PDB entry 5MLS | X-ray diffraction, 1.62 A resolution | chains H and D of the 3 polymer chains in the assembly

== Chain H ==
Molecule: Thrombin heavy chain
Source organism: Homo sapiens
Notes: EC 3.4.21.5
Reference sequence: P00734 (THRB_HUMAN); the construct lacks a stretch of the UniProt sequence and is renumbered around it, so the offset changes along the chain: 16-36 = UniProt 364-384; 37-60 = UniProt 386-409; 61-77 = UniProt 419-435; 78-97 = UniProt 437-456; 7 more segments
Amino-acid sequence (259 residues; row label = number of the first residue in the row; note: 3 numbers in that range are skipped by the numbering (no residue carries them; nothing is unmodelled there); a row labelled like 60A-60I holds insertion residues (60A, then the next letters in order)):
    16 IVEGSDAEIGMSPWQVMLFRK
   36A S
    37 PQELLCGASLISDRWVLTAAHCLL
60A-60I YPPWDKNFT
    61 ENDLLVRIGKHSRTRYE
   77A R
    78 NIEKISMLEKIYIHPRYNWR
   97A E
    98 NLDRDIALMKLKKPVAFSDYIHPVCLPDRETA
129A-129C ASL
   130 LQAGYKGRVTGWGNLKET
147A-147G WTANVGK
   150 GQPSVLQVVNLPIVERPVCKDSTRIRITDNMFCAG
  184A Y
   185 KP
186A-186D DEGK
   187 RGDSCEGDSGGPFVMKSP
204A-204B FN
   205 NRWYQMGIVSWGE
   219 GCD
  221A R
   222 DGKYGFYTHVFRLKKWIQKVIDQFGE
Unresolved in the structure: 147A-147G, 246-247
Differences from the reference sequence: engineered mutation Ser190 (Ala563 in P00734)
UniProt features mapped onto this chain:
  - region: Ala183 to Val200 (High affinity receptor-binding region which is also known as the TP508 peptide)
  - active site (Charge relay system): His57, Asp102, Ser195
  - glycosylation: Asn60G (N-linked (GlcNAc...) (complex) asparagine)
Disulfides: Cys42-Cys58, Cys168-Cys182, Cys191-Cys220
Ion coordination: Na+ site 1: Lys169, Thr172, Phe204A; Na+ site 2: Arg221A, Lys224
Residues lining bound ligands: 22U (D-phenylalanyl-N-(3-chlorobenzyl)-L-prolinamide): His57, Tyr60A, Trp60D, Glu97A, Asn98, Leu99, Ile174, Asp189, Ser190, Cys191, Glu192, Ser195, Val213, Ser214, Trp215, Gly216, Glu217, Gly219, Cys220, Gly226, Phe227, Tyr228

== Chain D ==
Molecule: Hirudin variant-2
Reference sequence: P09945 (HIRV2_HIRME); residues 517-528 here correspond to UniProt positions 61-72 (UniProt number = residue number - 456)
Amino-acid sequence (12 residues; row label = number of the first residue in the row):
   517 GDFEEIPEEYLQ
Unresolved in the structure: 517
Modified / non-standard residues: Tyr526 (O-sulfo-L-tyrosine; TYS)
UniProt features mapped onto this chain:
  - region: Asp518 to Gln528 (Interaction with fibrinogen-binding exosite of thrombin)
  - modified residue: Tyr526 (Sulfotyrosine)

== Chain H / chain D interface ==
Contacting residue pairs (20; chain H residue first):
  Phe34(H) - Phe519(D)  hydrophobic
  Gln38(H) - Glu521(D)
  Gln38(H) - Ile522(D)
  Gln38(H) - Leu527(D)
  Leu40(H) - Phe519(D)
  Leu65(H) - Ile522(D)  hydrophobic
  Leu65(H) - Tyr526(D)
  Arg67(H) - Ile522(D)
  Arg73(H) - Asp518(D)  salt bridge
  Arg73(H) - Phe519(D)
  Thr74(H) - Asp518(D)
  Thr74(H) - Phe519(D)
  Thr74(H) - Glu520(D)  hydrogen bond (backbone-backbone)
  Arg75(H) - Glu520(D)
  Tyr76(H) - Glu520(D)  hydrogen bond (backbone-side chain)
  Tyr76(H) - Pro523(D)
  Tyr76(H) - Tyr526(D)
  Glu80(H) - Tyr526(D)
  Lys81(H) - Tyr526(D)
  Ile82(H) - Tyr526(D)
Also at the interface, not in a pair above, chain H (15 interface residues in all): Glu39, Met84, Gln151

== In short ==
15 residues of chain H face 8 of chain D across their interface, with 2 hydrogen bonds and 1 salt bridge.
Among the polar pairs are Arg73(H)-Asp518(D), Tyr76(H)-Glu520(D) and Thr74(H)-Glu520(D). Ligands of chain H:
compound 22U.
Here chain H is Thrombin heavy chain (Homo sapiens) and chain D is Hirudin variant-2. Entry 5MLS (Thrombin
Mutant A190S in complex with (S)-1-(D-phenylalanyl)-N-(3-chlorobenzyl)pyrrolidine-2-carboxamide) was
determined by X-ray diffraction.
